Entry 6XYW (electron microscopy, 3.86 A resolution); this record covers chains AO and 1 of the 89 polymer chains in the assembly.

# Chain AO
Name: Pentatricopeptide repeat-containing protein At1g60770
From: Arabidopsis thaliana
UniProtKB: O22714 (PPR86_ARATH); residues 1-491 here = UniProt positions 1-491
Amino-acid sequence (491 residues; row label = number of the first residue in the row):
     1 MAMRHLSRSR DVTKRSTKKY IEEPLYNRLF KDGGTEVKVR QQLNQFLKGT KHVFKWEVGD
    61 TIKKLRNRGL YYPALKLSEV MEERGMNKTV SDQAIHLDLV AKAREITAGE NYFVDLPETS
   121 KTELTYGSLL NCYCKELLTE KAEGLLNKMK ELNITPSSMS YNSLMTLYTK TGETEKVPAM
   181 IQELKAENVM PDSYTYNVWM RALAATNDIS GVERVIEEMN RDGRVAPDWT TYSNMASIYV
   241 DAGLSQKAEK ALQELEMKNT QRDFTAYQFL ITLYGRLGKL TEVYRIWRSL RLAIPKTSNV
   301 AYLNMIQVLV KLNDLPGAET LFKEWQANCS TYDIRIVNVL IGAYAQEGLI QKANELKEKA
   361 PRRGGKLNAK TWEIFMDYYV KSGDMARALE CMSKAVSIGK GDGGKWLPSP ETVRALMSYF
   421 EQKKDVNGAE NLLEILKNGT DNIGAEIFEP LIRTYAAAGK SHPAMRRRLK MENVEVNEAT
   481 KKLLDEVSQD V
Disordered / not traced: 1-36, 489-491

# Chain 1
Molecule: 2842-nt RNA strand
From: Arabidopsis thaliana
Sequence (2842 nucleotides; row label = number of the first residue in the row; note: 304 numbers in that range are skipped by the numbering (no residue carries them; nothing is unmodelled there)):
    16 GAAUGCAUUG GAUGGAUGCC CGGGCAUUGA GAAGGAAGGA CGCUUUCAGA GGCGAAAGGC
    76 CAUGGGGAGA UACCGUCUGU GAUCCAUGGA UCUCCGAUCG GGAAACCGUA UCCAAGCUCC
   136 GUGGCUAGUC UGCGCUCUUU GGACUUUGAA AACUUAGCGA ACUGAAACAU CUAAGUAGCU
   196 AAAGGAAGGG AAAUCAACCG AGACCCCGUU AGUAGCGGCG AGCGAGAGCG GAUUUGGGAU
   256 UUUAAGAAAA AGAAAGACGA AG
   295 CACUUCUUUU UCGCCAGGUU U
   420 ACUGUAAUUG UGAAAAGGUU GGAAGAUCUG GCCAAAGAAG GUGAUAGCCC CGUAGAUUCG
   480 UUCCUAUGGU UCGAUCCUUC CCAGUAAAAC GCGGCGUGUU CGAAUUCUGA UCGCUUUUAC
   540 GCGAGAAAGG GGGACCACCC UCUAAGCCUA AGUAUUCCUC AAUGACCGAU AGCGUACAAG
   600 UACCGUGAGG GAAAGGUGAA AAGAACCCUA UGACGGGAGU GCAAUAGAGA ACCUGAGAUC
   660 CGAUGCGAAC AAUCAGUCGA AGGAGUAGUC AAGCGCACUC ACUCUAACGG CGUACCUUUU
   720 GCAUGAUGGG UCAGCGAGGA AAUGGGAAGA GCGGCUUAAG CCAUUAGGUG UAGGCGCUUU
   780 CCAAAGGUGG AAUCUUCUAG UUCUUCCUAU UUGACCCGAA ACCGAUCGAU CUAGCCAUGA
   840 GCAGGUUGAA GAGAGCUCUA ACAGGCCUUG GAGGACCGAA CCCACGUAUG UGGCAAAAUA
   900 CGGGGAUGAC UUGUGGCUAG GGGUGAAAGG CCAACCAAGA UCGGAUAUAG CUGGUUUUCC
   960 GCGAAAUCUA UUUCAGUAGA GCGUAUGAUG UCGAUGGCCC GAGGUAGAGC ACUCAAUGGG
  1020 CUAGGGUGG
  1040 CUUACCAACC CCAGGGAAAC UCCGAAUACA GGCCGUUCUC GUUUGUACAG ACAGACUUUU
  1100 GGGGUGCUAA GAUCCAAAGU CGAGAGGGAA ACAGCCCAGA UCGUACGCUA AGGUCCCUAA
  1160 GCAAUCACUU AGUGGAAAAG GAAGUGAUCG AGCGAUGACA ACCAGGAGGU GGGCUUGGAA
  1220 GCAGCCAUCC UUUGAAGAAA GCGUAAUAGC UCACUGGUCU AGCUCCAUGG CACCGAAAAU
  1280 GUAUCAGGGC UCAAGUGAUU CACCGAAGCG ACGAGACCUU GAAAGCUGCU UUUUCAAGUG
  1340 UCAGUAGCGG AACGUUCUGU CAAUCGGGGA AGGUUUUUGG UGACAAGACC UGGAGAUAUC
  1400 AGAAGUGAGA AUGCUGACAU GAGUAACGAU AAAUCCUGUG AAAAACACGA UCGCCUGCCA
  1460 GUGGAAGGCU UUCUGCGUUC AGUCAAUCUA CGCAGAGUGA AUCGGUCCCU AAGGAACCCC
  1520 CGAAAGGGCU GCCGUCCGAU GGGUACACGA AAGUGACGAA GUUGCUUUGA CUACAAAACC
  1580 AUGCCUCUCU CUUGGAGCGA AUUGGAUGAU CGGGCCGAGG GCAGCGUAGC GCCUCUUCCC
  1640 CUCACUCUCC UUUCUCCAAU AUGAACCUUG AGUCAUCAAA G
  1835 GCGAGUCUGU UUAUAGUCGC GACUCUUGUC AUAGUCAAGA AGGUUGAAAC UUCCAGGAAA
  1895 AAACUUCGAA UUGGGAGGGC GAUCCUCCCG GUGAACUGAC CGUACCCCAA ACCGACACAG
  1955 GUGAACAAGU AGAGUAUACU AGGGCGCUUG AGAGAACCAU GUCGAAGGAA CUCGGCAAAA
  2015 UGACCCCGUA ACUUCGGGAG AAGGGGUGCU CUCCUAUCUU UUGAUUAGGA AAGCGGCACA
  2075 UACCAGGGGG UAGCGACUGU UUAUUAAAAA CACAGGACUC UGCUAAGUGG UAACACGAUG
  2135 UAUAGAGUCU GACACCUGCC CGGUGCUGGA AAGUCAAAAG GAGAAGUGUU AUAAGCUUUG
  2195 AAUGGAAGCC CCGGUAAACG GCGGCAGUAA CUCUAACUGU CCUAAGGUAG CGAAAUUCCU
  2255 UGUCGCAUAA GUAGCGACCU GCACGAAUGG UGUAACGACU GCCCCGCUGU CUCCGACAUG
  2315 GACCCGGUGA AAUUGAAUUC UCCGUGAAGA UGCGGAGUAC CAACGGCUAG ACGGUAAGAC
  2375 CCCGUGCACC UUCACUAUAG CUUCGCAGUG ACAACCUUGA UCGAAUGUGU AGGAUAGGUG
  2435 GGAGGUCGUG ACAUAGAAGG ACCAAUCCUG AAAGACCACU CUUUCGUCUA AGGGUGCCUA
  2495 ACCGCCGC
  2521 GGCGGGACAC UGCGAGGUGG GUAGUUUAUC UGGGGCGGAU GCCUCCUAAA GAGUAACGGA
  2581 GGUGUGCGAA GGUAGGCUCA AGCUAAGAUU CUGCUCGUGA GCGUAAUGGU AUAAGCCUGC
  2641 CUGACUGUGA GACCGACUGG UCGAACAGAG ACGAAAGUCG GCCAUAGUGA UCCGGGAGUC
  2701 CCGUGUGGAA GGGCUCUCGC UCAACGGAUC AAAGGUACGC CGGGGAUAAC AGGCUGAUGA
  2761 CUCCCAAGAG CUCUUAUCGA CGGAGUCGUU UGGCACCUCG AUGUCGACUC AUCACAUCCU
  2821 GGGGUUGAAG AAGGUCCCAA GGGUUCGGUU GUUCGCCGAU UCAAGUGGUA CGUGAGUUGG
  2881 GUUUAGAACG UCGUGAGACA GUUCGGUUCC UAUCUACCGU UGGUGUUAAA GGGAGAACUG
  2941 CGAGGAGCCA ACCCUAGUAC GAGAGGACUG GGUUGGGCCA ACCUAUGGUG UACCGGUUGU
  3001 UAUGCCAAUA GCAGCGCCGG GCAGCUAAGU UGGUAUGGAA GAACUGCUGC UUAGCGGGAA
  3061 AUCCUUCUCU AUACAAGUUC UCGGAACAGG UUUUAGAACA GAACUUCGAU AGGCGGGAGG
  3121 UGGAAGCACC GCGAGGUGUG AAGCCAUCUC GUACUAAACG A

# Interface between chain AO and chain 1
Contacting residue pairs (112):
  Gln-41(AO) / A1872(1)  hydrogen bond to the phosphate
  Gln-41(AO) / G1873(1)  phosphate contact
  Asn-44(AO) / G1873(1)  sugar contact
  His-52(AO) / U1567(1)  salt bridge to the phosphate
  His-52(AO) / G1568(1)  phosphate contact
  Phe-54(AO) / A1569(1)  phosphate contact
  Phe-54(AO) / U2055(1)  base contact
  Lys-55(AO) / A1569(1)  hydrogen bond to the phosphate
  Lys-55(AO) / C1570(1)  base contact
  Trp-56(AO) / C1570(1)  hydrogen bond to the phosphate
  Trp-56(AO) / U1571(1)  hydrogen bond to the phosphate
  Trp-56(AO) / C1573(1)  phosphate contact
  Trp-56(AO) / U1647(1)  base contact
  Asp-60(AO) / A1574(1)  phosphate contact
  Lys-63(AO) / C1646(1)  salt bridge to the phosphate
  Arg-66(AO) / C1644(1)  hydrogen bond to the sugar
  Arg-66(AO) / C1646(1)  salt bridge to the phosphate
  Asn-67(AO) / U1645(1)  phosphate contact
  Arg-68(AO) / C1632(1)  hydrogen bond to the sugar
  Arg-68(AO) / U1633(1)  base contact
  Tyr-72(AO) / A1874(1)  hydrogen bond to the phosphate
  Lys-76(AO) / A1874(1)  salt bridge to the phosphate
  Glu-83(AO) / U1661(1)  phosphate contact
  Glu-83(AO) / G1662(1)  phosphate contact
  Arg-84(AO) / U1567(1)  hydrogen bond to the sugar
  Gly-85(AO) / U1567(1)  hydrogen bond to the sugar
  Met-86(AO) / U1567(1)  base contact
  Met-86(AO) / A1660(1)  base contact
  Met-86(AO) / U1661(1)  sugar contact
  Asn-87(AO) / G1568(1)  base contact
  Asn-87(AO) / U1659(1)  hydrogen bond to the base
  Asn-87(AO) / A1660(1)  sugar contact
  Thr-89(AO) / C1570(1)  base contact
  Ser-91(AO) / C1646(1)  sugar contact
  Ser-91(AO) / U1647(1)  hydrogen bond to the phosphate
  Asp-98(AO) / C1644(1)  base contact
  Lys-102(AO) / C1644(1)  sugar contact
  Leu-124(AO) / C1646(1)  sugar contact
  Gly-127(AO) / C1644(1)  base contact
  Ser-128(AO) / C1644(1)  base contact
  Asn-131(AO) / A1643(1)  hydrogen bond to the sugar
  Asn-131(AO) / C1644(1)  hydrogen bond to the phosphate
  Lys-135(AO) / A1643(1)  salt bridge to the phosphate
  Lys-135(AO) / C1644(1)  salt bridge to the phosphate
  Ser-157(AO) / C1646(1)  base contact
  Met-159(AO) / A1643(1)  base contact
  Met-159(AO) / U1645(1)  hydrogen bond to the base
  Met-159(AO) / C1646(1)  base contact
  Asn-162(AO) / A1643(1)  hydrogen bond to the base
  Ser-163(AO) / A1643(1)  sugar contact
  Tyr-194(AO) / C1642(1)  hydrogen bond to the sugar
  Tyr-194(AO) / A1643(1)  stacking on the base
  Asn-197(AO) / C1642(1)  base contact
  Arg-201(AO) / U1641(1)  salt bridge to the phosphate
  Thr-230(AO) / U1641(1)  base contact
  Thr-230(AO) / C1642(1)  hydrogen bond to the base
  Ser-233(AO) / U1641(1)  hydrogen bond to the base
  Asn-234(AO) / U1641(1)  hydrogen bond to the sugar
  Asn-234(AO) / C1642(1)  base contact
  Ser-237(AO) / U1641(1)  hydrogen bond to the base
  Lys-258(AO) / G1630(1)  salt bridge to the phosphate
  Asn-259(AO) / G1630(1)  sugar contact
  Asn-259(AO) / C1631(1)  phosphate contact
  Thr-260(AO) / C1631(1)  phosphate contact
  Gln-261(AO) / C1579(1)  phosphate contact
  Gln-261(AO) / C1631(1)  hydrogen bond to the phosphate
  Phe-264(AO) / C1634(1)  phosphate contact
  Gln-268(AO) / C1634(1)  hydrogen bond to the base
  Gln-268(AO) / C1639(1)  hydrogen bond to the sugar
  Gln-268(AO) / C1640(1)  hydrogen bond to the phosphate
  Phe-269(AO) / C1640(1)  hydrogen bond to the phosphate
  Phe-269(AO) / U1641(1)  stacking on the base
  Ile-271(AO) / C1639(1)  base contact
  Ile-271(AO) / C1640(1)  base contact
  Leu-292(AO) / C1579(1)  phosphate contact
  Ser-298(AO) / C1634(1)  hydrogen bond to the phosphate
  Asn-299(AO) / U1635(1)  base contact
  Val-300(AO) / C1634(1)  phosphate contact
  Val-300(AO) / U1635(1)  phosphate contact
  Leu-303(AO) / C1638(1)  base contact
  Leu-303(AO) / C1639(1)  hydrogen bond to the base
  Gln-326(AO) / A1838(1)  phosphate contact
  Gln-326(AO) / G1839(1)  phosphate contact
  Ala-327(AO) / G1839(1)  phosphate contact
  Thr-331(AO) / U1635(1)  base contact
  Asp-333(AO) / U1635(1)  base contact
  Ile-334(AO) / C1637(1)  base contact
  Arg-335(AO) / C1634(1)  sugar contact
  Arg-335(AO) / U1635(1)  hydrogen bond to the sugar
  Arg-335(AO) / U1636(1)  base contact
  Arg-335(AO) / C1637(1)  hydrogen bond to the base
  Asn-338(AO) / C1637(1)  base contact
  Asn-338(AO) / C1638(1)  base contact
  Val-339(AO) / C1638(1)  base contact
  Lys-359(AO) / G1837(1)  hydrogen bond to the phosphate
  Lys-359(AO) / A1838(1)  salt bridge to the phosphate
  Pro-361(AO) / G1862(1)  phosphate contact
  Pro-361(AO) / U1863(1)  phosphate contact
  Arg-362(AO) / C1836(1)  base contact
  Arg-362(AO) / G1837(1)  hydrogen bond to the phosphate
  Arg-362(AO) / A1838(1)  salt bridge to the phosphate
  Arg-362(AO) / U1861(1)  hydrogen bond to the base
  Arg-362(AO) / G1862(1)  base contact
  Arg-363(AO) / G1837(1)  hydrogen bond to the base
  Arg-363(AO) / A1838(1)  hydrogen bond to the sugar
  Arg-363(AO) / U1860(1)  hydrogen bond to the base
  Arg-363(AO) / U1861(1)  hydrogen bond to the base
  Arg-363(AO) / G1862(1)  phosphate contact
  Asn-368(AO) / C1637(1)  base contact
  Lys-370(AO) / C1637(1)  hydrogen bond to the sugar
  Lys-370(AO) / C1638(1)  salt bridge to the phosphate
  Asp-402(AO) / C1637(1)  sugar contact
Interface residues without a listed pair, chain AO (80 interface residues in all): Arg-40, Val-53, Glu-57, Ile-95, Cys-134, Ser-158, Thr-166, Asp-192, Ser-193, Trp-229, Thr-272, Asn-304, Gly-364, Gly-403

# Overview
The interface between chain AO and chain 1 involves 80 residues on one side and 42 on the other, with 37
hydrogen bonds, 11 salt bridges and 2 aromatic stacking contacts. Polar pairs include Asn-87(AO)/U1659(1),
Met-159(AO)/U1645(1) and Asn-162(AO)/A1643(1).
Chain AO is Pentatricopeptide repeat-containing protein At1g60770 and chain 1 is a 2842-nt RNA strand, both
from Arabidopsis thaliana; the structure, Structure of the plant mitochondrial ribosome, was determined by
electron microscopy.
